Entry 7Q7P (X-ray diffraction, 2.40 A resolution); this record covers chains LLL and MMM of the 4 polymer chains in the assembly.

== Chain LLL ==
Molecule: Reaction center protein L chain
Source organism: Blastochloris viridis
UniProt: P06009 (RCEL_BLAVI); residues 1-273 here correspond to UniProt positions 2-274 (UniProt number = residue number + 1)
Chain sequence (273 residues; numbered 1 to 273; the number before each row is that of its first residue):
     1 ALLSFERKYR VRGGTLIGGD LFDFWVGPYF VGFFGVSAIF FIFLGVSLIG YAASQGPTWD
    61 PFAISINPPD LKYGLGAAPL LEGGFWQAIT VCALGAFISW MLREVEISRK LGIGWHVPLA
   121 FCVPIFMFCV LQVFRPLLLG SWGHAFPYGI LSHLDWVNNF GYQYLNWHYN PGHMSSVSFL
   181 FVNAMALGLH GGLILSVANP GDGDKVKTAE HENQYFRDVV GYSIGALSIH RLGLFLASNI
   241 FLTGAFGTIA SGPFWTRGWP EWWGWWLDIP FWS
Swiss-Prot annotation at these positions:
  - binding site ((7R,8Z)-bacteriochlorophyll b): H153, H173
  - binding site (Fe cation): H190, H230
  - binding site (a ubiquinone): F216
Metal / ion sites: Fe2+: H190, H230 (shared with H217(MMM), E232(MMM), H264(MMM) of chain MMM)
Small-molecule neighbours:
  - bacteriochlorophyll b (BCB), molecule 1: V46, I49, F128, L131, F146, I150, L151, H153, L154, W156, V157
  - bacteriochlorophyll b (BCB), molecule 2: F97, F121, P124, I125, M127, F128, L131, V157, N158, F160, G161, Y162, W167, H168, G172, H173, S176, V177, L180, F181, I240, F241, G244, A245, G247, T248
  - bacteriochlorophyll b (BCB), molecule 3: V157, Y162, H168, F181
  - bacteriochlorophyll b (BCB), molecule 4: H168, H173, M174, V177, S178, F181, V182, M185, V220
  - bacteriopheophytin b (BPB), molecule 1: F41, I42, G45, I49, C92, A93, A96, F97, W100, E104, V117, A120, F121, V123, P124, F128, F146, Y148, G149, I150, H153, A237, S238, F241
  - bacteriopheophytin b (BPB), molecule 2: F181, A184, M185, L189, V219, V220
  - diacyl glycerol (DGA): L138, P171, M174, S175, S178, F246, I249, A250, F254, W262, W263, W265
  - heptane-1,2,3-triol (HTO), molecule 1: L75, G76, W86, Q87, T90, V91, L94, V133, W142
  - heptane-1,2,3-triol (HTO), molecule 2: A77, A78, L80, G84, Q87, A88, V91
  - heptane-1,2,3-triol (HTO), molecule 3: G114, W115, H116, L119
  - heptane-1,2,3-triol (HTO), molecule 4: L119, A120, C122, V123, L234, S238
  - heptane-1,2,3-triol (HTO), molecule 5: S175, S178, F179, N239, T243
  - menaquinone-7 (MQ7): V26, Y29, F30, V31, G35, I39, I42, W100, R103
  - ubiquinone-1 (UQ1), molecule 1: L189, H190, L193, I194, E212, N213, F216, V220, Y222, S223, I224, G225, A226, I229
  - ubiquinone-1 (UQ1), molecule 2: W263, W265, W266
From the paper describing this entry:
  - binding site for ubiquinone-1: H190, I224, G225, W263

== Chain MMM ==
Molecule: Reaction center protein M chain
Source organism: Blastochloris viridis
UniProt: P06010 (RCEM_BLAVI); residues 1-323 here correspond to UniProt positions 2-324 (UniProt number = residue number + 1)
Chain sequence (323 residues; each row starts with the number of its first residue):
     1 ADYQTIYTQI QARGPHITVS GEWGDNDRVG KPFYSYWLGK IGDAQIGPIY LGASGIAAFA
    61 FGSTAILIIL FNMAAEVHFD PLQFFRQFFW LGLYPPKAQY GMGIPPLHDG GWWLMAGLFM
   121 TLSLGSWWIR VYSRARALGL GTHIAWNFAA AIFFVLCIGC IHPTLVGSWS EGVPFGIWPH
   181 IDWLTAFSIR YGNFYYCPWH GFSIGFAYGC GLLFAAHGAT ILAVARFGGD REIEQITDRG
   241 TAVERAALFW RWTIGFNATI ESVHRWGWFF SLMVMVSASV GILLTGTFVD NWYLWCVKHG
   301 AAPDYPAYLP ATPDPASLPG APK
Swiss-Prot annotation at these positions:
  - binding site ((7R,8Z)-bacteriochlorophyll b): H180, H200
  - binding site (Fe cation): H217, E232, H264
  - binding site (a ubiquinone): W250
Metal / ion sites: Fe2+: H217, E232, H264 (shared with H190(LLL), H230(LLL) of chain LLL)
Small-molecule neighbours:
  - bacteriochlorophyll b (BCB), molecule 1: F59, M120, W127, F154, V155, I158, V173, I177, W178, H180, I181, W183, L184
  - bacteriochlorophyll b (BCB), molecule 2: G62, A65, I66, I69, M120, L124, F148, A151, I152, F154, V155, I158, F175, W183, L184, T185, F187, S188, F194, Y195, W199, H200, S203, I204, A207, Y208, V274, M275, A278, G281, I282
  - bacteriochlorophyll b (BCB), molecule 3: L184, Y195, Y208
  - bacteriochlorophyll b (BCB), molecule 4: Y195, H200, G201, I204, G205, Y208, G209, L212, F270
  - bacteriopheophytin b (BPB), molecule 1: A58, F59, G62, S63, I66, L67, S123, L124, W127, V131, I144, N147, F148, A151, S271, V274, M275
  - bacteriopheophytin b (BPB), molecule 2: Y208, G211, L212, A215, A216, W250, I254
  - heptane-1,2,3-triol (HTO), molecule 1: A1, D2, T5, I6
  - heptane-1,2,3-triol (HTO), molecule 2: G30, K31, I46, G47, P48, I49
  - heptane-1,2,3-triol (HTO), molecule 3: I68, F71, N72, A75, W112
  - heptane-1,2,3-triol (HTO), molecule 4: G141, T142, H143, W146, W268
  - menaquinone-7 (MQ7): L212, L213, A216, H217, T220, V243, A246, A247, W250, I254, F256, N257, A258, T259, I260, V263, W266, F270
  - 15-cis-1,2-dihydroneurosporene (NS5): I66, I69, L70, M73, F88, I104, W113, L114, G117, L118, M120, T121, V155, I158, G159, C160, W169, V173, P174, F175, G176, I177, H180
  - ubiquinone-1 (UQ1): F85, F88, F89
From the paper describing this entry:
  - binding site for ubiquinone-1: F89

== How chain LLL and chain MMM interact ==
Pairs across the interface (177):
  L3(LLL) - L248(MMM)  hydrophobic
  L3(LLL) - R251(MMM)
  L3(LLL) - N257(MMM)
  F5(LLL) - R239(MMM)
  F5(LLL) - E244(MMM)
  E6(LLL) - L248(MMM)
  E6(LLL) - R251(MMM)
  E6(LLL) - W252(MMM)  hydrogen bond
  K8(LLL) - E244(MMM)  salt bridge
  Y9(LLL) - T241(MMM)  hydrogen bond
  Y9(LLL) - E244(MMM)  hydrogen bond
  Y9(LLL) - R245(MMM)
  Y9(LLL) - L248(MMM)  hydrophobic
  Y9(LLL) - W252(MMM)
  R10(LLL) - W252(MMM)
  W25(LLL) - W252(MMM)
  P28(LLL) - R251(MMM)
  P28(LLL) - W252(MMM)
  P28(LLL) - G255(MMM)
  Y29(LLL) - W252(MMM)
  Y29(LLL) - I254(MMM)
  Y29(LLL) - G255(MMM)
  F30(LLL) - W252(MMM)  hydrogen bond (backbone-backbone)
  W100(LLL) - T253(MMM)
  R103(LLL) - W252(MMM)  hydrogen bond (side chain-backbone)
  R103(LLL) - T253(MMM)  hydrogen bond (side chain-backbone)
  E104(LLL) - F249(MMM)
  E104(LLL) - T253(MMM)
  I107(LLL) - F249(MMM)  hydrophobic
  I107(LLL) - W252(MMM)
  I107(LLL) - T253(MMM)
  S108(LLL) - F249(MMM)
  K110(LLL) - W252(MMM)
  L111(LLL) - R245(MMM)  hydrogen bond (backbone-side chain)
  L111(LLL) - F249(MMM)
  L111(LLL) - W252(MMM)  hydrophobic
  G112(LLL) - F227(MMM)
  I113(LLL) - A223(MMM)
  I113(LLL) - V224(MMM)  hydrophobic
  I113(LLL) - F227(MMM)  hydrophobic
  I113(LLL) - R245(MMM)
  I113(LLL) - F249(MMM)  hydrophobic
  G114(LLL) - A223(MMM)  hydrogen bond (backbone-backbone)
  H116(LLL) - T5(MMM)  hydrogen bond
  H116(LLL) - A219(MMM)
  H116(LLL) - L222(MMM)
  H116(LLL) - A223(MMM)
  V117(LLL) - A219(MMM)
  V117(LLL) - T220(MMM)
  V117(LLL) - F249(MMM)  hydrophobic
  V117(LLL) - W250(MMM)  hydrophobic
  L151(LLL) - A301(MMM)
  L151(LLL) - P303(MMM)  hydrophobic
  S152(LLL) - Y305(MMM)
  L154(LLL) - Y195(MMM)
  D155(LLL) - Y196(MMM)  hydrogen bond
  D155(LLL) - P303(MMM)
  D155(LLL) - Y305(MMM)  hydrogen bond
  V157(LLL) - Y195(MMM)
  N158(LLL) - N193(MMM)  hydrogen bond
  N158(LLL) - Y195(MMM)
  Y162(LLL) - T185(MMM)
  H168(LLL) - I181(MMM)
  H168(LLL) - L184(MMM)
  H168(LLL) - T185(MMM)
  Y169(LLL) - W178(MMM)  hydrophobic
  Y169(LLL) - D182(MMM)  hydrogen bond
  M174(LLL) - W178(MMM)  hydrophobic
  L180(LLL) - A207(MMM)
  N183(LLL) - C210(MMM)
  N183(LLL) - G211(MMM)  hydrogen bond (side chain-backbone)
  N183(LLL) - F214(MMM)
  A184(LLL) - C210(MMM)  hydrophobic
  A184(LLL) - S271(MMM)  hydrogen bond (backbone-side chain)
  A186(LLL) - F214(MMM)
  L187(LLL) - C210(MMM)
  L187(LLL) - F214(MMM)
  L187(LLL) - G267(MMM)
  G188(LLL) - N147(MMM)
  G188(LLL) - W268(MMM)
  G188(LLL) - S271(MMM)
  L189(LLL) - I144(MMM)
  H190(LLL) - H217(MMM)
  H190(LLL) - E232(MMM)  salt bridge
  H190(LLL) - H264(MMM)  hydrogen bond
  G191(LLL) - H264(MMM)
  G192(LLL) - H143(MMM)
  G192(LLL) - I144(MMM)
  G192(LLL) - W268(MMM)
  L193(LLL) - I144(MMM)
  I194(LLL) - E232(MMM)
  I194(LLL) - I233(MMM)  hydrophobic
  I194(LLL) - H264(MMM)
  L195(LLL) - H143(MMM)
  L195(LLL) - R265(MMM)
  S196(LLL) - L140(MMM)
  S196(LLL) - G141(MMM)  hydrogen bond (backbone-backbone)
  S196(LLL) - H143(MMM)
  V197(LLL) - L140(MMM)  hydrophobic
  V197(LLL) - I233(MMM)  hydrophobic
  N199(LLL) - G141(MMM)
  N199(LLL) - H143(MMM)
  N199(LLL) - E261(MMM)
  N199(LLL) - R265(MMM)  hydrogen bond
  P200(LLL) - G139(MMM)
  P200(LLL) - G141(MMM)
  V206(LLL) - I233(MMM)  hydrophobic
  K207(LLL) - L138(MMM)
  K207(LLL) - G139(MMM)  hydrogen bond (side chain-backbone)
  K207(LLL) - L140(MMM)
  K207(LLL) - I233(MMM)
  E210(LLL) - V19(MMM)
  H211(LLL) - V19(MMM)
  H211(LLL) - L138(MMM)
  E212(LLL) - I233(MMM)
  Q214(LLL) - I17(MMM)
  Q214(LLL) - T18(MMM)
  Q214(LLL) - V19(MMM)
  Q214(LLL) - R28(MMM)  hydrogen bond
  Y215(LLL) - V131(MMM)  hydrogen bond (side chain-backbone)
  Y215(LLL) - R134(MMM)
  Y215(LLL) - A135(MMM)
  Y215(LLL) - L138(MMM)  hydrophobic
  Y215(LLL) - L140(MMM)  hydrophobic
  Y215(LLL) - I144(MMM)  hydrophobic
  R217(LLL) - D43(MMM)  salt bridge
  R217(LLL) - Q45(MMM)
  R217(LLL) - P48(MMM)
  R217(LLL) - I49(MMM)
  D218(LLL) - R28(MMM)  salt bridge
  D218(LLL) - I49(MMM)
  D218(LLL) - Y50(MMM)  hydrogen bond (backbone-backbone)
  D218(LLL) - R130(MMM)  hydrogen bond (backbone-side chain)
  D218(LLL) - R134(MMM)  salt bridge
  V219(LLL) - W127(MMM)
  V219(LLL) - R130(MMM)  hydrogen bond (backbone-side chain)
  V220(LLL) - I49(MMM)
  G221(LLL) - I46(MMM)
  G221(LLL) - G47(MMM)  hydrogen bond (backbone-backbone)
  G221(LLL) - P48(MMM)
  G221(LLL) - I49(MMM)
  Y222(LLL) - L38(MMM)  hydrophobic
  Y222(LLL) - G42(MMM)
  Y222(LLL) - D43(MMM)  hydrogen bond (side chain-backbone)
  Y222(LLL) - Q45(MMM)
  S223(LLL) - D43(MMM)
  I224(LLL) - G42(MMM)
  I224(LLL) - D43(MMM)  hydrogen bond (backbone-backbone)
  A226(LLL) - D230(MMM)
  L227(LLL) - L222(MMM)  hydrophobic
  L227(LLL) - D230(MMM)
  S228(LLL) - I41(MMM)  hydrogen bond (side chain-backbone)
  S228(LLL) - G42(MMM)
  I229(LLL) - F214(MMM)
  H230(LLL) - H217(MMM)  hydrogen bond
  H230(LLL) - G218(MMM)
  H230(LLL) - I221(MMM)
  H230(LLL) - E232(MMM)  salt bridge
  R231(LLL) - Q4(MMM)  hydrogen bond (side chain-backbone)
  R231(LLL) - T5(MMM)  hydrogen bond (side chain-backbone)
  R231(LLL) - I6(MMM)  hydrogen bond (side chain-backbone)
  R231(LLL) - I41(MMM)  hydrogen bond (side chain-backbone)
  R231(LLL) - L222(MMM)
  G233(LLL) - F214(MMM)
  L234(LLL) - A215(MMM)
  A237(LLL) - G211(MMM)
  A237(LLL) - A215(MMM)
  W263(LLL) - W90(MMM)  hydrophobic
  W263(LLL) - W178(MMM)
  W266(LLL) - R86(MMM)  hydrogen bond (side chain-backbone)
  L267(LLL) - R86(MMM)  hydrogen bond (backbone-side chain)
  L267(LLL) - W90(MMM)  hydrophobic
  W272(LLL) - L82(MMM)  hydrophobic
  W272(LLL) - Q83(MMM)  hydrogen bond (backbone-side chain)
  W272(LLL) - F85(MMM)  hydrophobic
  W272(LLL) - R86(MMM)  hydrogen bond (backbone-side chain)
  S273(LLL) - R86(MMM)
Interface residues without a listed pair, chain LLL (88 interface residues in all): S4, D70, A120, N166, A198, D204, F216, I240, D268, F271
Interface residues without a listed pair, chain MMM (92 interface residues in all): Y7, R136, I189, Y208, L213, A216, A225, I236, T237, A247, Y308

== In short ==
The interface between chain LLL and chain MMM involves 88 residues on one side and 92 on the other; the
contacts include 37 hydrogen bonds and 6 salt bridges. Polar pairs include K8(LLL)-E244(MMM),
H190(LLL)-E232(MMM) and R217(LLL)-D43(MMM). The paper reports a binding site for ubiquinone-1 at H190(LLL),
I224(LLL) and F89(MMM) among others.
Here chain LLL is Reaction center protein L chain and chain MMM is Reaction center protein M chain, both from
Blastochloris viridis. Entry 7Q7P (Lipidic cubic phase serial femtosecond crystallography structure of a
photosynthetic reaction centre) was determined by X-ray diffraction, deposited together with 7Q7Q.
